Entry 5DW7 (X-ray diffraction, 3.20 A resolution); this record covers chain A.

== Chain A ==
Protein: Germacradienol/geosmin synthase
Source organism: Streptomyces coelicolor (strain ATCC BAA-471 / A3(2) / M145)
Notes: EC 4.2.3.22, 4.2.3.75, 4.1.99.16
UniProtKB: Q9X839 (CYC2_STRCO); residue numbers follow UniProt; this construct covers 1-366
Sequence (366 residues; row label = number of the first residue in the row):
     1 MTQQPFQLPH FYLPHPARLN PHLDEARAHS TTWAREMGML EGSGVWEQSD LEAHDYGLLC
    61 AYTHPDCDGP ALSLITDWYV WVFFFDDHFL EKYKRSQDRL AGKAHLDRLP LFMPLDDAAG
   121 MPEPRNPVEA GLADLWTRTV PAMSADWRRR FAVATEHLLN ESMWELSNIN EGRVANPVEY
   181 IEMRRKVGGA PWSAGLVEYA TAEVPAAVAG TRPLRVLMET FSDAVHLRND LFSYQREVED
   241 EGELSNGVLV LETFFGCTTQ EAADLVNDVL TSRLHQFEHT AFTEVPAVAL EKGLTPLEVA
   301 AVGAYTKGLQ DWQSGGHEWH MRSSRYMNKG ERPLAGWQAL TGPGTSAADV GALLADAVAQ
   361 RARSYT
Not modelled in the structure: 1-3, 116-121, 167-175, 328-366
UniProt features mapped onto this chain:
  - motif: Asp86 to Glu91 (DDXXD motif 1)
  - binding site (Mg(2+)): Asp86, Glu91, Asn267, Thr271, Gln276
From the paper describing this entry:
  - conformationally variable residues (order/disorder transition): Glu237
  - catalytic residues: Phe83, Glu161, His226, His320 (proposed by the authors, not directly observed)

== Overview ==
UniProt lists 5 Mg2+-binding residues. From the paper: catalytic residues Phe83, Glu161 and His226 among
others; conformational variability at Glu237.
Chain A is Germacradienol/geosmin synthase (Streptomyces coelicolor (strain ATCC BAA-471 / A3(2) / M145)); the
structure, Crystal structure of the unliganded geosmin synthase N-terminal domain from Streptomyces
coelicolor, was determined by X-ray diffraction together with 5DZ2 from the same study.
